PDB entry 4QVV | X-ray diffraction, 2.80 A resolution | chains B and C of the 28 polymer chains in the assembly

Chain B:
Molecule: Proteasome subunit alpha type-3
From: Saccharomyces cerevisiae
Notes: EC 3.4.25.1
UniProt: P23638 (PSA3_YEAST); residues 0-257 here correspond to UniProt positions 1-258 (UniProt number = residue number + 1)
Amino-acid sequence (258 residues; numbered 0 to 257; the number before each row is that of its first residue; numbering starts at 0):
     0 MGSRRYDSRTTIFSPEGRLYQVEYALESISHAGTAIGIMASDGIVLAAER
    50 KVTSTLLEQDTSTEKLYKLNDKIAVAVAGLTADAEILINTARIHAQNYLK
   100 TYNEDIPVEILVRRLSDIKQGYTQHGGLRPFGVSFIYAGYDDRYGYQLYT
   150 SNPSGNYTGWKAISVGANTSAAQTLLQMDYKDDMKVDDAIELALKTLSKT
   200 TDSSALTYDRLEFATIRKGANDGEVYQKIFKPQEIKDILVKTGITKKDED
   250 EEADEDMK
Not modelled in the structure: 0, 245-257

Chain C:
Molecule: Proteasome subunit alpha type-4
From: Saccharomyces cerevisiae
Notes: EC 3.4.25.1
UniProt: P40303 (PSA4_YEAST); residues -1 to 252 here correspond to UniProt positions 1-254 (UniProt number = residue number + 2)
Amino-acid sequence (254 residues; each row starts with the number of its first residue; numbers below 1 keep their minus sign (Met-1 is residue -1)):
    -1 MSGYDRALSIFSPDGHIFQVEYALEAVKRGTCAVGVKGKNCVVLGCERRS
    49 TLKLQDTRITPSKVSKIDSHVVLSFSGLNADSRILIEKARVEAQSHRLTL
    99 EDPVTVEYLTRYVAGVQQRYTQSGGVRPFGVSTLIAGFDPRDDEPKLYQT
   149 EPSGIYSSWSAQTIGRNSKTVREFLEKNYDRKEPPATVEECVKLTVRSLL
   199 EVVQTGAKNIEITVVKPDSDIVALSSEEINQYVTQIEQEKQEQQEQDKKK
   249 KSNH
Not modelled in the structure: -1 to 0, 241-252

Interface between chain B and chain C:
Residue-residue contacts (78; chain B residue first):
  Arg3(B) - Arg4(C)  hydrogen bond (backbone-side chain)
  Asp6(B) - Tyr2(C)  hydrogen bond
  Asp6(B) - Arg4(C)  salt bridge
  Arg8(B) - Arg4(C)
  Thr10(B) - Leu6(C)
  Thr10(B) - Arg125(C)
  Ile11(B) - Leu6(C)  hydrophobic
  Ile11(B) - Gln17(C)
  Phe12(B) - Gln17(C)  hydrogen bond (backbone-side chain)
  Phe12(B) - Tyr20(C)  hydrophobic
  Phe12(B) - Ala21(C)  hydrophobic
  Phe12(B) - Ala24(C)  hydrophobic
  Phe12(B) - Leu76(C)  hydrophobic
  Phe12(B) - Arg125(C)
  Phe12(B) - Pro126(C)
  Phe12(B) - Gly128(C)
  Ser13(B) - Tyr20(C)
  Pro14(B) - Tyr20(C)  hydrophobic
  Pro14(B) - Glu23(C)
  Glu15(B) - Glu23(C)
  Glu15(B) - Arg27(C)  hydrogen bond (backbone-side chain)
  Gly16(B) - Tyr20(C)
  Gly16(B) - Glu23(C)
  Gly16(B) - Ala24(C)
  Gly16(B) - Arg27(C)  hydrogen bond (backbone-side chain)
  Arg17(B) - Arg27(C)
  Leu18(B) - Leu76(C)  hydrophobic
  Leu18(B) - Arg125(C)
  Met38(B) - Asp54(C)
  Met38(B) - Arg56(C)
  Arg112(B) - Arg81(C)
  Ser115(B) - Arg81(C)  hydrogen bond (backbone-side chain)
  Asp116(B) - Arg81(C)  salt bridge
  Asp116(B) - Ile82(C)
  Gln119(B) - Ala78(C)
  Gln119(B) - Asp79(C)
  Gln119(B) - Ile82(C)
  Thr122(B) - Arg125(C)  hydrogen bond (backbone-side chain)
  Gln123(B) - Tyr118(C)
  Gln123(B) - Gly123(C)
  Gln123(B) - Val124(C)
  Gln123(B) - Arg125(C)  hydrogen bond (backbone-backbone)
  Gln123(B) - Phe127(C)
  His124(B) - Gly123(C)
  His124(B) - Val124(C)
  Gly125(B) - Tyr2(C)
  Gly125(B) - Gly123(C)
  Gly126(B) - Tyr2(C)
  Tyr143(B) - Arg56(C)  hydrogen bond (backbone-side chain)
  Tyr143(B) - Ile57(C)  hydrophobic
  Tyr145(B) - Arg56(C)  hydrogen bond (backbone-side chain)
  Gln146(B) - Ile57(C)
  Leu147(B) - Ile57(C)
  Tyr148(B) - Ile57(C)
  Ser153(B) - Ala78(C)
  Gly154(B) - Ala78(C)
  Gly154(B) - Arg81(C)  hydrogen bond (backbone-side chain)
  Asn155(B) - Asn77(C)  hydrogen bond
  Asn155(B) - Ala78(C)
  Tyr156(B) - Pro59(C)  hydrophobic
  Tyr156(B) - Arg81(C)
  Gly158(B) - Gln53(C)
  Gly158(B) - Asp54(C)  hydrogen bond (backbone-backbone)
  Gly158(B) - Ile57(C)
  Gly158(B) - Thr58(C)  hydrogen bond (backbone-side chain)
  Trp159(B) - Leu50(C)  hydrophobic
  Trp159(B) - Lys51(C)
  Trp159(B) - Leu52(C)
  Trp159(B) - Gln53(C)
  Trp159(B) - Asp54(C)
  Lys160(B) - Leu52(C)  hydrogen bond (backbone-backbone)
  Lys160(B) - Gln53(C)
  Lys160(B) - Asp54(C)
  Ala161(B) - Leu52(C)  hydrogen bond (backbone-backbone)
  Gln172(B) - Lys51(C)
  Gln172(B) - Leu52(C)
  Leu175(B) - Leu52(C)
  Gln176(B) - Leu52(C)
Also at the interface, not in a pair above, chain B (41 interface residues in all): Glu108, Thr157, Tyr179

Summary:
Chain B and chain C form an interface of 41 and 31 residues respectively; the contacts include 16 hydrogen
bonds and 2 salt bridges. Polar pairs include Asp6(B)-Arg4(C), Asp116(B)-Arg81(C) and Arg3(B)-Arg4(C).
Chain B is Proteasome subunit alpha type-3 and chain C is Proteasome subunit alpha type-4, both from
Saccharomyces cerevisiae; the structure, yCP beta5-A49V mutant in complex with bortezomib, was determined by
X-ray diffraction (same publication as 4QUX, 4QUY, 4QV0, 4QV1, 4QV3, 4QV4 and 42 further entries).
